PDB entry 6DMW | electron microscopy, 4.40 A resolution (low resolution: residue-level contacts below are approximate; hydrogen-bond / salt-bridge calls are withheld) | chains B and D of the 5 polymer chains in the assembly

Chain B (and D):
Molecule: Transient receptor potential cation channel subfamily V member 5
Source organism: Oryctolagus cuniculus
Notes: chain D of this document is another copy of the same molecule, construct and numbering; everything in this record applies to it too
UniProt: Q9XSM3 (TRPV5_RABIT); residue numbers follow UniProt; this construct covers 1-730
Amino-acid sequence (730 residues; row label = number of the first residue in the row):
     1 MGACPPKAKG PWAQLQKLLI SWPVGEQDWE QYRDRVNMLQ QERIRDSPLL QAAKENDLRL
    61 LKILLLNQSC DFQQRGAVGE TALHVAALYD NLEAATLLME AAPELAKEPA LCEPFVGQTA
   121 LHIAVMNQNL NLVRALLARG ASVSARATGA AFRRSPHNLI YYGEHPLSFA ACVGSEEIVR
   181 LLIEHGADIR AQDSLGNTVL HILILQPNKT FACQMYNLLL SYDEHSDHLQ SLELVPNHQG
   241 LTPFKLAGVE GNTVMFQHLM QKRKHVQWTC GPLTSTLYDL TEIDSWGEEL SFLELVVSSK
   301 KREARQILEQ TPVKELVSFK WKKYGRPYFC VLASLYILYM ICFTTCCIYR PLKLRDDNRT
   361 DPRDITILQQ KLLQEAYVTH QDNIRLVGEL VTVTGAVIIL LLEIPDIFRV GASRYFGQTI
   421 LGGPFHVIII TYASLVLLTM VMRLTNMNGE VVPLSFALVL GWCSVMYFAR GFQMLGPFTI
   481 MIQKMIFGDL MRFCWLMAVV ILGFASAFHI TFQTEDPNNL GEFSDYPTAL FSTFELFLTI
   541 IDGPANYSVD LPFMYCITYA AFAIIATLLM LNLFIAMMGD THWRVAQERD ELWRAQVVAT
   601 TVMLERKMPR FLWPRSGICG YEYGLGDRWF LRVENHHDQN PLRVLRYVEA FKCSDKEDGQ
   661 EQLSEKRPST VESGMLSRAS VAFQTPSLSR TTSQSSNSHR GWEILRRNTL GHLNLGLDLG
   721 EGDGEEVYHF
Not modelled in the structure: 1-28, 226-230, 639-730 (chain D: 1-28, 226-229, 640-730)
Curated features (UniProtKB/Swiss-Prot):
  - region: Val-598 to Val-602 (Interaction with S100A10), Ala-650 to Cys-653 (Involved in Ca(2+)-dependent inactivation), Gly-701 to Phe-730 (Involved in Ca(2+)-dependent inactivation)
  - binding site (Ca(2+)): Asp-542
  - modified residue: Thr-685 (Phosphothreonine), Ser-689 (Phosphoserine)
  - glycosylation: Asn-358 (N-linked (GlcNAc...) asparagine)

Chain B / chain D interface:
Contacting residue pairs - 78 pairs, chain B then chain D:
  Glu-30(B) / Arg-632(D)
  Arg-33(B) / Arg-632(D)
  Asp-34(B) / Arg-632(D)
  Asn-37(B) / Trp-268(D)
  Asn-37(B) / Ser-275(D)
  Asn-37(B) / Arg-632(D)
  Met-38(B) / Tyr-623(D)
  Gln-41(B) / Gln-267(D)
  Gln-41(B) / Trp-268(D)
  Glu-42(B) / Tyr-623(D)
  Glu-42(B) / Leu-625(D)
  Arg-45(B) / Leu-625(D)
  Lys-54(B) / Gln-267(D)
  Leu-88(B) / Thr-269(D)
  Leu-88(B) / Cys-270(D)
  Tyr-89(B) / Trp-268(D)
  Met-126(B) / Cys-270(D)
  Met-126(B) / Gly-271(D)
  Asn-127(B) / Cys-270(D)
  Asn-127(B) / Gly-271(D)
  Ile-160(B) / Leu-273(D)
  Ile-160(B) / His-636(D)
  Tyr-162(B) / Pro-272(D)
  Arg-492(B) / Met-474(D)
  Arg-492(B) / Phe-478(D)
  Leu-496(B) / Met-466(D)
  Leu-496(B) / Leu-475(D)
  Val-499(B) / Met-466(D)
  Leu-502(B) / Trp-462(D)
  Gly-503(B) / Trp-462(D)
  Phe-504(B) / Val-459(D)
  Ser-506(B) / Leu-458(D)
  Ala-507(B) / Ser-455(D)
  Ala-507(B) / Leu-458(D)
  Ile-510(B) / Cys-347(D)
  Ile-510(B) / Val-451(D)
  Gln-513(B) / Ile-348(D)
  Gln-513(B) / Arg-350(D)
  Gln-513(B) / Leu-368(D)
  Thr-514(B) / Arg-350(D)
  Thr-514(B) / Leu-368(D)
  Glu-515(B) / Ile-365(D)
  Asp-516(B) / Ile-365(D)
  Asp-516(B) / Ile-367(D)
  Asn-519(B) / Ile-365(D)
  Tyr-526(B) / Ile-348(D)
  Asp-542(B) / Ile-540(D)
  Asp-542(B) / Asp-542(D)
  Gly-543(B) / Ile-540(D)
  Tyr-547(B) / Arg-363(D)
  Tyr-547(B) / Glu-522(D)
  Ser-548(B) / Arg-363(D)
  Val-549(B) / Arg-363(D)
  Asp-550(B) / Arg-363(D)
  Met-554(B) / Val-452(D)
  Met-554(B) / Ser-455(D)
  Met-554(B) / Phe-456(D)
  Cys-556(B) / Phe-531(D)
  Tyr-559(B) / Glu-535(D)
  Tyr-559(B) / Ile-540(D)
  Ala-560(B) / Phe-534(D)
  Ile-564(B) / Phe-534(D)
  Leu-568(B) / Phe-493(D)
  Leu-568(B) / Leu-538(D)
  Leu-568(B) / Phe-574(D)
  Leu-569(B) / Ile-486(D)
  Leu-569(B) / Leu-490(D)
  Asn-572(B) / Phe-574(D)
  Asn-572(B) / Ile-575(D)
  Leu-573(B) / Met-485(D)
  Leu-573(B) / Met-578(D)
  Ala-576(B) / Met-578(D)
  Ala-576(B) / Gly-579(D)
  Ala-576(B) / His-582(D)
  Met-577(B) / Phe-478(D)
  Met-577(B) / His-582(D)
  Asp-580(B) / His-582(D)
  Asp-580(B) / Trp-583(D)
Also at the interface, not in a pair above, chain B (54 interface residues in all): Trp-29, Ile-123, Lys-209, Thr-558, Ile-575, Trp-583
Also at the interface, not in a pair above, chain D (55 interface residues in all): Lys-323, Leu-352, Val-465, Ile-482, Thr-528, Ile-541, Leu-571, Asp-638

Overview:
54 residues of chain B and 55 residues of chain D are in contact. Curated annotation (UniProt) lists
Ca2+-binding residue Asp-542(B) on chain B.
Both chains are Transient receptor potential cation channel subfamily V member 5 (Oryctolagus cuniculus).
Entry 6DMW (Calmodulin-bound full-length rbTRPV5) was determined by electron microscopy (same publication as
6DMR and 6DMU).
